PDB entry 6SEE | electron microscopy, 4.20 A resolution (low resolution: residue-level contacts below are approximate; hydrogen-bond / salt-bridge calls are withheld) | chains E and J of the 11 polymer chains in the assembly

[Chain E]
Name: Histone H3-like centromeric protein A
Source organism: Homo sapiens
UniProt: P49450 (CENPA_HUMAN); residues 1-140 here = UniProt positions 1-140
Chain sequence (140 residues; numbered 1 to 140; the number before each row is that of its first residue):
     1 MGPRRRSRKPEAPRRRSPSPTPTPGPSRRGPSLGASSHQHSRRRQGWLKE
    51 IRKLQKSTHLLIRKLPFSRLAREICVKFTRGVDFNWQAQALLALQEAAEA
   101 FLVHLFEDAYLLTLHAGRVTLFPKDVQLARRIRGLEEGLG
Disordered / not traced: 1-41, 140

[Chain J]
Molecule: 145-nt DNA strand
Source organism: synthetic construct
Sequence (145 nucleotides; row label = number of the first residue in the row; numbers below 1 keep their minus sign (DA-72 is residue -72)):
   -72 ATCGATGTATATATCTGACACGTGCCTGGAGACTAGGGAGTAATCCCCTT
   -22 GGCGGTTAAAACGCGGGGGACAGCGCGTACGTGCGTTTAAGCGGTGCTAG
    28 AGCTGTCTACGACCAATTGAGCGGCCTCGGCACCGGGATTCTGAT

[Chain E / chain J interface]
Pairs across the interface (16):
  Arg42(E) with DT-67(J); DG-66(J); DC11(J)
  Arg43(E) with DG-66(J); DG10(J)
  Arg44(E) with DG10(J)
  Gln45(E) with DT9(J)
  Gly46(E) with DT9(J)
  Trp47(E) with DT9(J)
  Lys49(E) with DT-65(J)
  Arg63(E) with DA17(J); DG18(J)
  Lys64(E) with DG18(J)
  Leu65(E) with DA17(J); DG18(J)
  Arg69(E) with DA17(J)
Interface residues without a listed pair, chain E (12 interface residues in all): Pro66
Interface residues without a listed pair, chain J (9 interface residues in all): DG8

[Overview]
Chain E and chain J form an interface of 12 and 9 residues respectively.
Here chain E is Histone H3-like centromeric protein A (Homo sapiens) and chain J is a 145-nt DNA strand
(synthetic construct). Entry 6SEE (Class2A : CENP-A nucleosome in complex with CENP-C central region) was
determined by electron microscopy, deposited together with 6SE0, 6SE6, 6SEF and 6SEG.
